PDB entry 8W71 | X-ray diffraction, 2.12 A resolution | chain A

[Chain A]
Protein: Isochorismate synthase 1, chloroplastic
Source organism: Arabidopsis thaliana
Reference sequence: Q9S7H8 (ICS1_ARATH); residue numbers follow UniProt; this construct covers 46-569
Sequence (536 residues; numbered 44 to 579; the number before each row is that of its first residue):
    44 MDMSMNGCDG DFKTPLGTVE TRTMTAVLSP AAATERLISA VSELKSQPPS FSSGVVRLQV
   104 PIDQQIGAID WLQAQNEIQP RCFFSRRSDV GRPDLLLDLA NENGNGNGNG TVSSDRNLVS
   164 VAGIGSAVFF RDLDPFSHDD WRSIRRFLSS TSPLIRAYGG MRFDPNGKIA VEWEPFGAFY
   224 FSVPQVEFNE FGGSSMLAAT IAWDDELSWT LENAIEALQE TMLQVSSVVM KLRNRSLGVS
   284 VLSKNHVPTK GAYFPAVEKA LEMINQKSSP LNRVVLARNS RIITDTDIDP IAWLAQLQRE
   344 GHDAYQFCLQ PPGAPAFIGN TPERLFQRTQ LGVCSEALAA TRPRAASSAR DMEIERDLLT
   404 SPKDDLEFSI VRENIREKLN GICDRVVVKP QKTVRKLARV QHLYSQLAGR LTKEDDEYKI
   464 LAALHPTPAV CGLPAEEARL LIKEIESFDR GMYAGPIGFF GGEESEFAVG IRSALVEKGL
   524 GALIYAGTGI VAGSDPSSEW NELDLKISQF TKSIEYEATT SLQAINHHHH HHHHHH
Disordered / not traced: 44-46, 141-158, 559-579
Sequence notes: initiating methionine (44); expression tag (45, 570-579); engineered mutation Arg316 (Lys in Q9S7H8)
Bound ions: Mg2+: Gly532, Glu542
Ligand contacts: Chorismic Acid (ISJ; (3R,4R)-3-[(1-carboxyethenyl)oxy]-4-hydroxycyclohexa-1,5-diene-1-carboxylic acid): Arg316, Val318, Glu366, Leu381, Ala382, Ala383, Thr384, His445, Ala472, Val473, Tyr496, Ile514, Arg515, Ala529, Gly530, Thr531, Gly532, Glu545, Lys549

[Summary]
Bound to chain A: Chorismic Acid. Gly532 and Glu542 form the Mg2+ site.
Chain A is Isochorismate synthase 1, chloroplastic (Arabidopsis thaliana); the structure, Structural basis of
chorismate isomerization by Arabidopsis isochorismate synthase ICS1, was determined by X-ray diffraction (same
publication as 8W6V).
